4X1K - chains B and C of the 5 polymer chains in the assembly; structure by X-ray diffraction, 3.50 A resolution.

[Chain B]
Protein: Tubulin beta chain
Organism: Ovis aries
UniProt: D0VWY9 (D0VWY9_SHEEP); the author numbering skips numbers that UniProt does not, so the offset changes along the chain: 1-44 = UniProt 1-44; 47-360 = UniProt 45-358; 369-455 = UniProt 359-445
Sequence (445 residues; row label = number of the first residue in the row; note: 10 numbers in that range are skipped by the numbering (no residue carries them; nothing is unmodelled there)):
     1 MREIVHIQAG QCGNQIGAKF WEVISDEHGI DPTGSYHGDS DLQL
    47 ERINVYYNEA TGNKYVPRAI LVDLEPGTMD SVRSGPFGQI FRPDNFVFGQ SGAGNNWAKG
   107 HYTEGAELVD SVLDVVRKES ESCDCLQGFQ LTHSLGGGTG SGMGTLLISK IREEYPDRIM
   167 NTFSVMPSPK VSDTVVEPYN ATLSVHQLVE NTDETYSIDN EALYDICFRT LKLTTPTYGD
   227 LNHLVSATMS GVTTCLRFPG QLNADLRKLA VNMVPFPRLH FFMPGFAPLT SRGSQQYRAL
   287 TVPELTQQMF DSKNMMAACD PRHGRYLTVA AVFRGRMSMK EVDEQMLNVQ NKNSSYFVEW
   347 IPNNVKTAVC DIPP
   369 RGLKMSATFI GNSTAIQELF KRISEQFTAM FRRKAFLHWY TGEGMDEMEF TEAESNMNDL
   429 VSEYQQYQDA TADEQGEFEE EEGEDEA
Not modelled in the structure: 1-2, 441-455
Small-molecule neighbours:
  - 3WZ (2-methyl-L-alanyl-N-[(3R,4S,5S)-1-{(2S)-2-[(1R,2R)-3-{[(1S)-1-carboxy-2-phenylethyl]amino}-1-methoxy-2-methyl-3-oxopropyl]pyrrolidin-1-yl}-3-methoxy-5-methyl-1-oxoheptan-4-yl]-N-methyl-L-valinamide): Q15, K176, V177, S178, D179, Y210, T221, P222, T223, Y224, G225, N228, R278
  - GDP (guanosine-5'-diphosphate): G10, Q11, C12, Q15, I16, D69, A99, N101, S140, G142, G143, G144, T145, G146, S147, V171, P173, V177, S178, E183, N206, Y224, L227, N228
  - colchicine (LOC; N-[(7S)-1,2,3,10-tetramethoxy-9-oxo-6,7-dihydro-5H-benzo[d]heptalen-7-yl]ethanamide): V238, C241, L242, L248, A250, D251, K254, L255, N258, M259, T314, V315, A316, V318, N350, K352, T353, A354, I378

[Chain C]
Protein: Tubulin alpha chain
Organism: Ovis aries
UniProt: D0VWZ0 (D0VWZ0_SHEEP); numbering as in UniProt (aligned over 1-451)
Sequence (451 residues; each row starts with the number of its first residue):
     1 MRECISIHVG QAGVQIGNAC WELYCLEHGI QPDGQMPSDK TIGGGDDSFN TFFSETGAGK
    61 HVPRAVFVDL EPTVIDEVRT GTYRQLFHPE QLITGKEDAA NNYARGHYTI GKEIIDLVLD
   121 RIRKLADQCT GLQGFLVFHS FGGGTGSGFT SLLMERLSVD YGKKSKLEFS IYPAPQVSTA
   181 VVEPYNSILT THTTLEHSDC AFMVDNEAIY DICRRNLDIE RPTYTNLNRL IGQIVSSITA
   241 SLRFDGALNV DLTEFQTNLV PYPRIHFPLA TYAPVISAEK AYHEQLSVAE ITNACFEPAN
   301 QMVKCDPRHG KYMACCLLYR GDVVPKDVNA AIATIKTKRT IQFVDWCPTG FKVGINYQPP
   361 TVVPGGDLAK VQRAVCMLSN TTAIAEAWAR LDHKFDLMYA KRAFVHWYVG EGMEEGEFSE
   421 AREDMAALEK DYEEVGVDSV EGEGEEEGEE Y
Not modelled in the structure: 38-45, 439-451
Small-molecule neighbours:
  - 3WZ (2-methyl-L-alanyl-N-[(3R,4S,5S)-1-{(2S)-2-[(1R,2R)-3-{[(1S)-1-carboxy-2-phenylethyl]amino}-1-methoxy-2-methyl-3-oxopropyl]pyrrolidin-1-yl}-3-methoxy-5-methyl-1-oxoheptan-4-yl]-N-methyl-L-valinamide): A247, N249, P325, V328, N329, I332, F351, V353, I355
  - GTP (guanosine-5'-triphosphate): G10, Q11, A12, Q15, I16, D69, E71, D98, A99, S140, G142, G143, G144, T145, G146, I171, P173, V177, S178, T179, E183, N206, Y224, N228, I231
  - colchicine (LOC; N-[(7S)-1,2,3,10-tetramethoxy-9-oxo-6,7-dihydro-5H-benzo[d]heptalen-7-yl]ethanamide): N101, S178, T179, A180, V181

[Chain B / chain C interface]
Residue-residue contacts (34):
  Q96(B) - M1(C)
  N101(B) - E254(C)
  D179(B) - N258(C)
  D179(B) - F351(C)
  D179(B) - K352(C)
  T180(B) - N258(C)
  T180(B) - K352(C)
  V181(B) - N258(C)  hydrogen bond (backbone-side chain)
  V181(B) - P348(C)  hydrophobic
  T221(B) - K326(C)
  A397(B) - W346(C)
  M398(B) - W346(C)
  R401(B) - Y262(C)  hydrogen bond (backbone-side chain)
  R401(B) - W346(C)
  R401(B) - E434(C)  hydrogen bond (side chain-backbone)
  R401(B) - V435(C)  hydrogen bond (side chain-backbone)
  R401(B) - V437(C)  hydrogen bond (side chain-backbone)
  R401(B) - D438(C)  hydrogen bond (side chain-backbone)
  K402(B) - Y262(C)
  A403(B) - P261(C)
  A403(B) - Y262(C)
  A403(B) - W346(C)  hydrophobic
  F404(B) - T257(C)
  F404(B) - N258(C)
  F404(B) - V260(C)
  F404(B) - P261(C)  hydrogen bond (backbone-backbone)
  F404(B) - C347(C)  hydrophobic
  H406(B) - V260(C)
  H406(B) - P261(C)  hydrogen bond (side chain-backbone)
  H406(B) - Y262(C)
  H406(B) - P263(C)
  W407(B) - Q256(C)
  W407(B) - T257(C)
  W407(B) - V260(C)  hydrogen bond (side chain-backbone)
Other interface residues (no listed pair), chain B (15 interface residues in all): V182
Other interface residues (no listed pair), chain C (24 interface residues in all): M313, P325, N329, G350, V353

[Overview]
The interface between chain B and chain C involves 15 residues on one side and 24 on the other, with 9
hydrogen bonds. Among the polar pairs are V181(B)-N258(C), R401(B)-Y262(C) and R401(B)-E434(C). Compound 3WZ
is bound between chain B and chain C.
Chain B is Tubulin beta chain and chain C is Tubulin alpha chain, both from Ovis aries; the structure,
Discovery of cytotoxic Dolastatin 10 analogs with N-terminal modifications, was determined by X-ray
diffraction (same publication as 4X1I, 4X1Y and 4X20).
